3D7S - chains B and D of the 4 polymer chains in the assembly; structure by X-ray diffraction, 2.80 A resolution.

[Chain B (and D)]
Name: Aspartate carbamoyltransferase regulatory chain
Source organism: Escherichia coli
Notes: EC 2.1.3.2; chain D of this document is another copy of the same molecule, construct and numbering; everything in this record applies to it too
UniProt: P0A7F3 (PYRI_ECOLI); residue numbers follow UniProt; this construct covers 1-153
Chain sequence (153 residues; numbered 1 to 153; the number before each row is that of its first residue):
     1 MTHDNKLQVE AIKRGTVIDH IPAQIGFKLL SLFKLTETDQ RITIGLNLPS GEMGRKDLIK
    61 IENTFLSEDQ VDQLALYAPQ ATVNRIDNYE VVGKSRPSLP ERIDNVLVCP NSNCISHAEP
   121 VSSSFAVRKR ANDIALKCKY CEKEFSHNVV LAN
Bound ions: Zn2+: Cys114, Cys138, Cys141
What the authors report for this chain:
  - contacts within the chain: His20-Glu52, Asp19-His20, His20-Ser50, Ser50-Glu52 (hydrogen bond)
  - conformationally variable residues (order/disorder transition): Met1 to Lys13

[Chain B / chain D interface]
Contacting residue pairs (39; chain B residue first):
  Gln8(B) with Ile12(D)
  Glu10(B) with Gln8(D); Val9(D)
  Ile12(B) with Gln8(D)
  Gln24(B) with Thr36(D), hydrogen bond (side chain-backbone); Glu37(D); Thr38(D)
  Phe27(B) with Phe27(D), hydrophobic; Ser31(D); Thr36(D)
  Ser31(B) with Phe27(D)
  Thr36(B) with Gln24(D), hydrogen bond (backbone-side chain); Phe27(D); Leu46(D)
  Glu37(B) with Gln24(D)
  Thr38(B) with Gln24(D), hydrogen bond (backbone-side chain)
  Asp39(B) with Asn47(D)
  Gln40(B) with Leu46(D); Asn47(D)
  Arg41(B) with Leu46(D); Asn47(D); Leu48(D); Pro49(D)
  Ile42(B) with Gly45(D); Leu46(D), hydrogen bond (backbone-backbone)
  Thr43(B) with Gln8(D); Ile44(D); Gly45(D)
  Ile44(B) with Thr43(D); Ile44(D), hydrogen bond (backbone-backbone); Gly45(D)
  Gly45(B) with Thr43(D)
  Leu46(B) with Thr36(D); Gln40(D); Arg41(D); Ile42(D); Thr43(D)
  Asn47(B) with Asp39(D); Gln40(D), hydrogen bond (side chain-backbone)
Other interface residues (no listed pair), chain B (19 interface residues in all): Tyr89
Other interface residues (no listed pair), chain D (22 interface residues in all): Lys6, Leu30

[Summary]
The interface between chain B and chain D involves 19 residues on one side and 22 on the other, with 6
hydrogen bonds. Among the polar pairs are Gln24(B)-Thr36(D), Thr38(B)-Gln24(D) and Asn47(B)-Gln40(D). From the
paper: conformational variability at Met1(B); contacts within the chain involving His20(B), Glu52(B) and
Asp19(B) among others.
Both chains are Aspartate carbamoyltransferase regulatory chain (Escherichia coli). Entry 3D7S (Crystal
structure of Wild-Type E. Coli Asparate Transcarbamoylase at pH 8.5 at 2.80 A Resolution) was determined by
X-ray diffraction.
